Entry 2XKO (X-ray diffraction, 2.25 A resolution); this record covers chains A and D of the 4 polymer chains in the assembly.

Chain A:
Protein: Global nitrogen regulator
Source organism: Synechococcus elongatus
UniProt: P29283 (NTCA_SYNE7); residue numbers follow UniProt; this construct covers 1-222
Sequence (222 residues; each row starts with the number of its first residue):
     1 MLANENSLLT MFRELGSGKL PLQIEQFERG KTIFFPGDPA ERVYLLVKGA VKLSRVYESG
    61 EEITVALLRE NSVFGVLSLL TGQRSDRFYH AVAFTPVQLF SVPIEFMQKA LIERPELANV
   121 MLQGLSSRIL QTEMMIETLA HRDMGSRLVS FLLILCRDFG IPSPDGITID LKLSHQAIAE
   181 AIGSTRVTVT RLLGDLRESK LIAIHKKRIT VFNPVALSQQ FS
Disordered / not traced: 1-10
Small-molecule neighbours:
  - 2-oxoglutaric acid (AKG), molecule 1: Phe-34, Leu-53, Phe-74, Gly-75, Val-76, Leu-77, Arg-87, Phe-88, Tyr-89, Arg-128
  - 2-oxoglutaric acid (AKG), molecule 2: Ile-129, Leu-130, Glu-133
Curated features (UniProtKB/Swiss-Prot):
  - DNA-binding region: His-175 to Gly-194 (H-T-H motif)
  - binding site (a nucleoside 3',5'-cyclic phosphate): Asn-6 to Arg-128
Reported in the primary citation:
  - specificity-determining residues: Val-187 (proposed by the authors, not directly observed)

Chain D:
Protein: PIPX
Source organism: Synechococcus elongatus
UniProt: Q7X386 (Q7X386_SYNE7); numbering as in UniProt (aligned over 1-89)
Sequence (89 residues; each row starts with the number of its first residue):
     1 MASENYLNHP TFGLLYQICS FGDSKELFAT LYAQRLFFLV AFDARGTRFE PIGRNEARML
    61 VDNRLRQLRR DASLQEYNQL QQVFKQTFL
Disordered / not traced: 1-3, 24

How chain A and chain D interact:
Pairs across the interface (26; chain A residue first):
  Arg-69(A) / Asn-8(D)
  Arg-69(A) / His-9(D)  hydrogen bond (side chain-backbone)
  Arg-69(A) / Pro-10(D)  hydrogen bond (side chain-backbone)
  Arg-69(A) / Gly-13(D)
  Asn-71(A) / Pro-10(D)  hydrogen bond (side chain-backbone)
  Ser-127(A) / Thr-11(D)
  Met-134(A) / Tyr-32(D)  hydrophobic
  Met-134(A) / Arg-35(D)
  Glu-137(A) / Arg-35(D)  salt bridge
  Ser-150(A) / Tyr-32(D)  hydrogen bond
  Leu-153(A) / Tyr-32(D)  hydrophobic
  Cys-156(A) / Leu-14(D)
  Cys-156(A) / Leu-31(D)  hydrophobic
  Arg-157(A) / Phe-12(D)
  Arg-157(A) / Gly-13(D)
  Arg-157(A) / Leu-14(D)  hydrogen bond (backbone-backbone)
  Gly-160(A) / Leu-14(D)
  Pro-162(A) / Tyr-6(D)  hydrophobic
  Ile-167(A) / Tyr-6(D)
  Ile-167(A) / Leu-14(D)  hydrophobic
  Val-215(A) / Tyr-16(D)  hydrophobic
  Val-215(A) / Leu-31(D)  hydrophobic
  Ser-218(A) / Leu-31(D)  hydrogen bond (side chain-backbone)
  Ser-218(A) / Ala-33(D)  hydrogen bond (side chain-backbone)
  Gln-219(A) / Gln-34(D)  hydrogen bond
  Gln-219(A) / Gln-86(D)  hydrogen bond (side chain-backbone)
Interface residues without a listed pair, chain A (18 interface residues in all): Glu-70, Ile-154, Pro-214

In short:
18 residues of chain A and 15 residues of chain D are in contact, with 9 hydrogen bonds and 1 salt bridge.
Polar contacts include Glu-137(A)/Arg-35(D), Arg-69(A)/His-9(D) and Arg-69(A)/Pro-10(D). Ligands of chain A:
2-oxoglutaric acid. UniProt lists nucleoside 3',5'-cyclic phosphate-binding residues Asn-6(A) and Arg-128(A)
on chain A. The paper reports the specificity determinant Val-187(A).
Chain A is Global nitrogen regulator and chain D is PIPX, both from Synechococcus elongatus; the structure,
Crystal structure of the complex of NtcA with its transcriptional co- activator PipX, was determined by X-ray
diffraction together with 2XG8, 2XGX, 2XHK and 2XKP from the same study.
